5O7V - chain A; structure by X-ray diffraction, 1.28 A resolution.

Chain A:
Molecule: Fucose-binding lectin protein
From: Ralstonia solanacearum
Reference sequence: A0A0S4VQ74 (A0A0S4VQ74_RALSL); residues 1-90 here correspond to UniProt positions 2-91 (UniProt number = residue number + 1)
Sequence (90 residues; numbered 1 to 90; the number before each row is that of its first residue):
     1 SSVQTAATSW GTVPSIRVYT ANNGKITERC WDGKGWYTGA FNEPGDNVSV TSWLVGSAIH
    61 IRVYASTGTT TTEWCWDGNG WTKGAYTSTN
Not modelled in the structure: 1
Construct notes: conflict Thr-67 (Ser68 in A0A0S4VQ74)
Modified positions: Trp-10, Trp-31, Trp-36, Trp-53, Trp-74, Trp-76, Trp-81 (fluorotryptophane; FTR)

In short:
Chain A is Fucose-binding lectin protein (Ralstonia solanacearum); the structure, Crystal structure of the
5F-tryptophan RSL lectin in complex with Lewis x tetrasaccharide, was determined by X-ray diffraction together
with 5O7U and 5O7W from the same study.
